4KXY - chains A and B; structure by X-ray diffraction, 1.26 A resolution.

== Chain A (and B) ==
Name: Transketolase
Source organism: Homo sapiens
Notes: EC 2.2.1.1; chain B of this document is another copy of the same molecule, construct and numbering; everything in this record applies to it too
UniProtKB: P29401 (TKT_HUMAN); residues 1-623 here = UniProt positions 1-623
Chain sequence (637 residues; each row starts with the number of its first residue):
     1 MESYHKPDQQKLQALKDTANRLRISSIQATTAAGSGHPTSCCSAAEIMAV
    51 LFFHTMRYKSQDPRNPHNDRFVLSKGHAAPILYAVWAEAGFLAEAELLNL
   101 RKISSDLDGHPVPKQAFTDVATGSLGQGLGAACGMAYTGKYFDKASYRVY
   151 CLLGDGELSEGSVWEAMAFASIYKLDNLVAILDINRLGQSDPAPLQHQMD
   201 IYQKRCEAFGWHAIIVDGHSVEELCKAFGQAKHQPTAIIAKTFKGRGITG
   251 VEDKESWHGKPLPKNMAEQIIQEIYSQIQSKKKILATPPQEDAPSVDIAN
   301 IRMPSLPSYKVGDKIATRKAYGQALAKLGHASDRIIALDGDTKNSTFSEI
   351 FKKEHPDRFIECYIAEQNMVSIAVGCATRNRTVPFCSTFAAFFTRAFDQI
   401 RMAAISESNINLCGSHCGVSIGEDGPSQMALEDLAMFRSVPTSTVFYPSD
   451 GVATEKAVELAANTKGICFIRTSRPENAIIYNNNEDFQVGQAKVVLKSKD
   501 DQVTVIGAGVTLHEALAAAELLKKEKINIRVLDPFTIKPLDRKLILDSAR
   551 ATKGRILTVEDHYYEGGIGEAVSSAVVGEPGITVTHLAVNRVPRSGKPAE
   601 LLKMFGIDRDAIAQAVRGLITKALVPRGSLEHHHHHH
Not modelled in the structure: 1, 622-637
Sequence notes: expression tag (624-637)
Swiss-Prot annotation at these positions:
  - active site: Glu-366 (Proton donor)
  - binding site (substrate): His-37, His-258, Arg-318, Ser-345, His-416, Asp-424, Arg-474
  - binding site (thiamine diphosphate): Ser-40, His-77, Gly-123 to Leu-125, Gly-156, Asn-185, Lys-244, His-258, Phe-392, Gln-428
  - binding site (Mg(2+)): Asp-155, Asn-185, Leu-187
  - site (Important for catalytic activity): His-37, His-258
  - modified residue: Met-1 (N-acetylmethionine), Ser-3 (Phosphoserine), Lys-6 (N6-acetyllysine), Lys-11 (N6-acetyllysine), Ser-104 (Phosphoserine), Lys-144 (N6-acetyllysine), Lys-204 (N6-acetyllysine), Lys-232 (N6-acetyllysine), Lys-241 (N6-acetyllysine), Lys-260 (N6-acetyllysine), Tyr-275 (Phosphotyrosine), Thr-287 (Phosphothreonine), Ser-295 (Phosphoserine), Ser-345 (Phosphoserine), Lys-538 (N6-acetyllysine), Lys-603 (N6-acetyllysine)
  - cross-link: Lys-352 (Glycyl lysine isopeptide (Lys-Gly) (interchain with G-Cter in SUMO2))
  - natural variant: Arg-318 (R318C: In SDDHD)
Bound ions: Ca2+: Asp-155, Asn-185, Leu-187 (together with 1U0); Na+: Asn-411, Ala-461, Thr-464
Ligand contacts:
  - 1U0 (2-{4-[(4-amino-2-methylpyrimidin-5-yl)methyl]-5-[(1R)-1,2-dihydroxyethyl]-3-methylthiophen-2-yl}ethyl trihydrogen diphosphate), molecule 1: His-37, Ser-40, Lys-75, His-77, His-110, Gly-123, Ser-124, Leu-125, Gly-154, Asp-155, Gly-156, Glu-157, Glu-160, Asp-183, Asn-185, Leu-187, Gly-188, Gln-189, Lys-244, His-258, Asp-398
  - 1U0, molecule 2: Gly-340, Asp-341, Thr-342, Ile-364, Glu-366, Phe-392, Arg-395, Asp-424, Gln-428

== How chain A and chain B interact ==
Residue-residue contacts - 192 pairs, chain A then chain B:
  Ser-35(A) / Glu-423(B)
  Arg-101(A) / Glu-423(B)
  Arg-101(A) / Asp-424(B)  salt bridge
  Arg-101(A) / Ser-595(B)
  Arg-101(A) / Gly-596(B)
  Lys-102(A) / Arg-594(B)  hydrogen bond (backbone-side chain)
  Lys-102(A) / Ser-595(B)
  Ile-103(A) / Arg-594(B)  hydrogen bond (backbone-side chain)
  Ile-103(A) / Ser-595(B)
  Ile-103(A) / Glu-600(B)
  Ile-103(A) / Leu-601(B)  hydrophobic
  Ile-103(A) / Met-604(B)  hydrophobic
  Ser-105(A) / Arg-594(B)  hydrogen bond (backbone-side chain)
  Asp-106(A) / Arg-594(B)  salt bridge
  Asp-108(A) / Arg-594(B)  salt bridge
  Asp-108(A) / Ser-595(B)  hydrogen bond (side chain-backbone)
  Gly-109(A) / Glu-423(B)
  Gly-109(A) / Asp-424(B)
  Gly-109(A) / Ser-595(B)  hydrogen bond (backbone-side chain)
  His-110(A) / Asp-424(B)  hydrogen bond (side chain-backbone)
  His-110(A) / Ser-427(B)
  His-110(A) / Gln-428(B)
  Lys-114(A) / Arg-594(B)
  Thr-122(A) / Ser-427(B)
  Gly-123(A) / Ser-427(B)
  Gly-123(A) / Gln-428(B)  hydrogen bond (backbone-side chain)
  Ser-124(A) / Phe-392(B)
  Ser-124(A) / Arg-395(B)  hydrogen bond
  Leu-125(A) / Ile-364(B)  hydrophobic
  Leu-125(A) / Arg-395(B)  hydrogen bond (backbone-side chain)
  Gly-126(A) / Arg-395(B)
  Gln-127(A) / Arg-395(B)
  Gly-156(A) / Ile-364(B)
  Glu-157(A) / Ile-364(B)
  Ser-159(A) / Glu-165(B)
  Ser-159(A) / Tyr-363(B)
  Ser-159(A) / Ile-364(B)
  Ser-159(A) / Ala-365(B)
  Glu-160(A) / Glu-165(B)
  Glu-160(A) / Ile-364(B)  hydrogen bond (backbone-backbone)
  Glu-160(A) / Ala-365(B)
  Glu-160(A) / Glu-366(B)
  Glu-160(A) / Arg-395(B)  salt bridge
  Gly-161(A) / Gly-161(B)
  Gly-161(A) / Glu-165(B)  hydrogen bond (backbone-side chain)
  Ser-162(A) / Arg-395(B)  hydrogen bond
  Glu-165(A) / Ser-159(B)
  Glu-165(A) / Glu-160(B)
  Glu-165(A) / Gly-161(B)  hydrogen bond (side chain-backbone)
  Ile-172(A) / Pro-194(B)  hydrophobic
  Gly-188(A) / Asp-341(B)
  Gln-189(A) / Asp-341(B)  hydrogen bond (backbone-side chain)
  Gln-189(A) / Thr-342(B)
  Gln-189(A) / Asn-344(B)  hydrogen bond
  Gln-189(A) / Ser-345(B)  hydrogen bond
  Ser-190(A) / Asp-341(B)  hydrogen bond
  Ser-190(A) / Lys-343(B)  hydrogen bond
  Ser-190(A) / Asn-344(B)
  Asp-191(A) / Asp-341(B)
  Asp-191(A) / Lys-343(B)  salt bridge
  Pro-192(A) / Tyr-363(B)
  Pro-194(A) / Ile-172(B)  hydrophobic
  Pro-194(A) / Tyr-363(B)
  Ile-201(A) / Ala-208(B)
  Lys-204(A) / Ala-208(B)
  Arg-205(A) / Ala-208(B)  hydrogen bond (side chain-backbone)
  Arg-205(A) / Phe-209(B)
  Ala-208(A) / Ile-201(B)
  Ala-208(A) / Lys-204(B)
  Ala-208(A) / Arg-205(B)  hydrogen bond (backbone-side chain)
  Phe-209(A) / Arg-205(B)
  Phe-209(A) / Phe-209(B)  hydrophobic
  Asp-341(A) / Gly-188(B)
  Asp-341(A) / Gln-189(B)  hydrogen bond (side chain-backbone)
  Asp-341(A) / Ser-190(B)  hydrogen bond
  Asp-341(A) / Asp-191(B)
  Thr-342(A) / Gln-189(B)
  Lys-343(A) / Ser-190(B)  hydrogen bond
  Lys-343(A) / Asp-191(B)  salt bridge
  Asn-344(A) / Gln-189(B)  hydrogen bond
  Asn-344(A) / Ser-190(B)
  Ser-345(A) / Gln-189(B)  hydrogen bond
  Tyr-363(A) / Ser-159(B)
  Tyr-363(A) / Pro-192(B)
  Tyr-363(A) / Pro-194(B)
  Ile-364(A) / Leu-125(B)  hydrophobic
  Ile-364(A) / Gly-156(B)
  Ile-364(A) / Glu-157(B)
  Ile-364(A) / Ser-159(B)
  Ile-364(A) / Glu-160(B)  hydrogen bond (backbone-backbone)
  Ala-365(A) / Ser-159(B)
  Ala-365(A) / Glu-160(B)
  Glu-366(A) / Glu-160(B)
  Gln-367(A) / Gln-367(B)
  Gln-367(A) / Arg-395(B)  hydrogen bond
  Ala-391(A) / Arg-401(B)
  Phe-392(A) / Ser-124(B)
  Phe-392(A) / Arg-401(B)
  Thr-394(A) / Phe-397(B)
  Thr-394(A) / Asp-398(B)  hydrogen bond
  Thr-394(A) / Arg-401(B)
  Arg-395(A) / Ser-124(B)  hydrogen bond
  Arg-395(A) / Leu-125(B)  hydrogen bond (side chain-backbone)
  Arg-395(A) / Gly-126(B)
  Arg-395(A) / Gln-127(B)
  Arg-395(A) / Glu-160(B)  salt bridge
  Arg-395(A) / Ser-162(B)  hydrogen bond
  Arg-395(A) / Gln-367(B)
  Arg-395(A) / Asp-398(B)  salt bridge
  Arg-395(A) / Gln-399(B)
  Phe-397(A) / Thr-394(B)
  Phe-397(A) / Phe-397(B)  hydrophobic
  Phe-397(A) / Glu-432(B)
  Phe-397(A) / Met-436(B)  hydrophobic
  Asp-398(A) / Thr-394(B)  hydrogen bond
  Asp-398(A) / Arg-395(B)  salt bridge
  Gln-399(A) / Arg-395(B)
  Arg-401(A) / Ala-391(B)
  Arg-401(A) / Phe-392(B)
  Arg-401(A) / Thr-394(B)  hydrogen bond
  Arg-401(A) / Pro-426(B)  hydrogen bond (side chain-backbone)
  Arg-401(A) / Ser-427(B)  hydrogen bond (side chain-backbone)
  Arg-401(A) / Met-429(B)
  Arg-401(A) / Glu-432(B)
  Met-402(A) / Ser-427(B)
  Ala-404(A) / Val-592(B)
  Ile-405(A) / Pro-426(B)
  Ile-405(A) / Ser-427(B)
  Ile-405(A) / Val-592(B)  hydrophobic
  Glu-423(A) / Ser-35(B)
  Glu-423(A) / Arg-101(B)
  Glu-423(A) / Gly-109(B)
  Asp-424(A) / Arg-101(B)  salt bridge
  Asp-424(A) / Gly-109(B)
  Asp-424(A) / His-110(B)  hydrogen bond (backbone-side chain)
  Pro-426(A) / Arg-401(B)  hydrogen bond (backbone-side chain)
  Pro-426(A) / Ile-405(B)
  Ser-427(A) / His-110(B)
  Ser-427(A) / Thr-122(B)
  Ser-427(A) / Gly-123(B)
  Ser-427(A) / Arg-401(B)  hydrogen bond (backbone-side chain)
  Ser-427(A) / Met-402(B)
  Ser-427(A) / Ile-405(B)
  Gln-428(A) / His-110(B)
  Gln-428(A) / Gly-123(B)  hydrogen bond (side chain-backbone)
  Met-429(A) / Arg-401(B)
  Glu-432(A) / Phe-397(B)
  Glu-432(A) / Arg-401(B)
  Glu-432(A) / Ser-439(B)
  Ala-435(A) / Ser-439(B)
  Met-436(A) / Phe-397(B)  hydrophobic
  Arg-438(A) / Glu-565(B)
  Arg-438(A) / Glu-570(B)  salt bridge
  Ser-439(A) / Glu-432(B)
  Ser-439(A) / Ala-435(B)
  Ser-439(A) / Tyr-563(B)
  Pro-441(A) / Tyr-563(B)
  Pro-441(A) / Val-592(B)  hydrophobic
  Lys-538(A) / Glu-565(B)  salt bridge
  Tyr-563(A) / Ser-439(B)
  Tyr-563(A) / Pro-441(B)
  Glu-565(A) / Arg-438(B)
  Glu-565(A) / Lys-538(B)  salt bridge
  Glu-570(A) / Arg-438(B)  salt bridge
  Glu-570(A) / Ser-574(B)  hydrogen bond
  Ser-573(A) / Ser-574(B)
  Ser-573(A) / Val-577(B)
  Ser-574(A) / Glu-570(B)
  Ser-574(A) / Ser-573(B)
  Val-577(A) / Ser-573(B)
  Val-577(A) / Val-584(B)  hydrophobic
  Gly-578(A) / Ile-582(B)
  Ile-582(A) / Gly-578(B)
  Val-584(A) / Val-577(B)  hydrophobic
  Val-592(A) / Ala-404(B)
  Val-592(A) / Ile-405(B)  hydrophobic
  Val-592(A) / Pro-441(B)  hydrophobic
  Arg-594(A) / Lys-102(B)  hydrogen bond (side chain-backbone)
  Arg-594(A) / Ile-103(B)  hydrogen bond (side chain-backbone)
  Arg-594(A) / Ser-105(B)  hydrogen bond (side chain-backbone)
  Arg-594(A) / Asp-106(B)  salt bridge
  Arg-594(A) / Asp-108(B)  salt bridge
  Arg-594(A) / Lys-114(B)
  Ser-595(A) / Arg-101(B)
  Ser-595(A) / Lys-102(B)
  Ser-595(A) / Ile-103(B)
  Ser-595(A) / Asp-108(B)  hydrogen bond (backbone-side chain)
  Ser-595(A) / Gly-109(B)  hydrogen bond (side chain-backbone)
  Gly-596(A) / Arg-101(B)
  Glu-600(A) / Ile-103(B)
  Leu-601(A) / Ile-103(B)  hydrophobic
  Met-604(A) / Ile-103(B)  hydrophobic
Also at the interface, not in a pair above, chain A (95 interface residues in all): His-37, Trp-164, Ala-168, Ser-171, Lys-352, Glu-361, Gly-566, Val-576, Thr-583, Arg-591
Also at the interface, not in a pair above, chain B (96 interface residues in all): His-37, Trp-164, Ser-171, Lys-352, Glu-361, Gly-566, Ala-571, Val-576, Thr-583, His-586, Arg-591

== In short ==
The interface between chain A and chain B involves 95 residues on one side and 96 on the other, with 45
hydrogen bonds and 16 salt bridges. Polar pairs include Arg-101(A)/Asp-424(B), Asp-106(A)/Arg-594(B) and
Asp-108(A)/Arg-594(B). Bound to chain A: compound 1U0.
Both chains are Transketolase (Homo sapiens). Entry 4KXY (Human transketolase in complex with ThDP analogue
(R)-2-(1,2-dihydroxyethyl)-3-deaza-ThDP) was determined by X-ray diffraction, deposited together with 4KXU,
4KXV, 4KXW and 4KXX.
